1UWA - chains J and M of the 16 polymer chains in the assembly; structure by X-ray diffraction, 2.30 A resolution.

# Chain J (and M)
Molecule: Ribulose bisphosphate carboxylase small chain 1
Organism: Chlamydomonas reinhardtii
Notes: EC 4.1.1.39; chain M of this document is another copy of the same molecule, construct and numbering; everything in this record applies to it too
UniProt: P00873 (RBS1_CHLRE); residues 1-140 here correspond to UniProt positions 46-185 (UniProt number = residue number + 45)
Chain sequence (140 residues; each row starts with the number of its first residue):
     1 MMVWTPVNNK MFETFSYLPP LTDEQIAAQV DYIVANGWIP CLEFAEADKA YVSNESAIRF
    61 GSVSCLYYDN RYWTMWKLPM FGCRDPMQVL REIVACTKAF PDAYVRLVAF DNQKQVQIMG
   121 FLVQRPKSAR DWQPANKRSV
Sequence notes: conflict Ser128 (Thr173 in P00873), Trp132 (Phe177 in P00873)

# Interface between chain J and chain M
Pairs across the interface (18):
  Phe44(J) - Pro6(M)  hydrophobic
  Ile58(J) - Asn54(M)
  Ile58(J) - Glu55(M)
  Ile58(J) - Ala57(M)
  Ile58(J) - Ile58(M)
  Arg59(J) - Asn54(M)  hydrogen bond
  Arg59(J) - Ser64(M)  hydrogen bond (backbone-side chain)
  Arg59(J) - Leu66(M)
  Arg59(J) - Tyr67(M)  hydrogen bond (side chain-backbone)
  Arg59(J) - Tyr68(M)
  Gly61(J) - Ser62(M)
  Thr74(J) - Pro6(M)
  Trp76(J) - Val3(M)  hydrophobic
  Lys77(J) - Met1(M)
  Lys77(J) - Val3(M)
  Ala99(J) - Val140(M)  hydrophobic
  Phe100(J) - Thr5(M)
  Phe100(J) - Val140(M)  hydrophobic
Interface residues without a listed pair, chain J (12 interface residues in all): Glu46, Met75, Leu78
Interface residues without a listed pair, chain M (16 interface residues in all): Val7, Cys65

# Summary
12 residues of chain J face 16 of chain M across their interface, with 3 hydrogen bonds. Polar contacts
include Arg59(J)-Asn54(M), Arg59(J)-Ser64(M) and Arg59(J)-Tyr67(M).
Both chains are Ribulose bisphosphate carboxylase small chain 1 (Chlamydomonas reinhardtii). Entry 1UWA (L290F
mutant rubisco from chlamydomonas) was determined by X-ray diffraction, deposited together with 1UW9.
